PDB entry 2P4N | electron microscopy, 9.00 A resolution (very low resolution: no residue pairs are listed; an interface is given only as per-side residue counts) | chains K and B of the 3 polymer chains in the assembly

# Chain K
Molecule: Kinesin heavy chain
From: Homo sapiens
Notes: fragment: K349 Construct of Human Kinesin
Amino-acid sequence (325 residues; numbered 1 to 325; the number before each row is that of its first residue):
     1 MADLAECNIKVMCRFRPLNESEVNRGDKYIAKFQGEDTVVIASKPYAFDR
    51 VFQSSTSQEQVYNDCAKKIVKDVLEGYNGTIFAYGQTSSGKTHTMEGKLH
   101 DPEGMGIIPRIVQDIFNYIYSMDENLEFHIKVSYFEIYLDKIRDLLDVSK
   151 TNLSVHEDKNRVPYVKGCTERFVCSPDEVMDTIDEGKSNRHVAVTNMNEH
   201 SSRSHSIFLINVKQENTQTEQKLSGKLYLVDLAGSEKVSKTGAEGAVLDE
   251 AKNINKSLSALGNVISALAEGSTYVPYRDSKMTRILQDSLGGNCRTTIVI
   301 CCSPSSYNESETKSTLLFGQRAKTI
Unresolved in the structure: 1-2
From the paper describing this entry:
  - conformationally variable residues (side-chain flip): Asn255 (proposed by the authors, not directly observed)

# Chain B
Molecule: Tubulin beta chain
From: Bos taurus
Amino-acid sequence (445 residues; row label = number of the first residue in the row; note: 10 numbers in that range are skipped by the numbering (no residue carries them; nothing is unmodelled there)):
     1 MREIVHIQAGQCGNQIGAKFWEVISDEHGIDPTGSYHGDSDLQL
    47 ERINVYYNEAAGNKYVPRAILVDLEPGTMDSVRSGPFGQIFRPDNFVFGQ
    97 SGAGNNWAKGHYTEGAELVDSVLDVVRKESESCDCLQGFQLTHSLGGGTG
   147 SGMGTLLISKIREEYPDRIMNTFSVVPSPKVSDTVVEPYNATLSVHQLVE
   197 NTDETYCIDNEALYDICFRTLKLTTPTYGDLNHLVSATMSGVTTCLRFPG
   247 QLNADLRKLAVNMVPFPRLHFFMPGFAPLTSRGSQQYRALTVPELTQQMF
   297 DAKNMMAACDPRHGRYLTVAAVFRGRMSMKEVDEQMLNVQNKNSSYFVEW
   347 IPNNVKTAVCDIPP
   369 RGLKMSATFIGNSTAIQELFKRISEQFTAMFRRKAFLHWYTGEGMDEMEF
   419 TEAESNMNDLVSEYQQYQDATADEQGEFEEEGEEDEA
Unresolved in the structure: 1, 438-455

# Interface between chain K and chain B
At this resolution (9 A) residue pairs are not listed: 15 residues of chain K and 14 of chain B lie at the interface.

# In short
The interface between chain K and chain B involves 15 residues on one side and 14 on the other. The paper
reports conformational variability at Asn255(K).
Here chain K is Kinesin heavy chain (Homo sapiens) and chain B is Tubulin beta chain (Bos taurus). Entry 2P4N
(Human Monomeric Kinesin (1BG2) and Bovine Tubulin (1JFF) Docked into the 9-Angstrom Cryo-EM Map of
Nucleotide-Free ...) was determined by electron microscopy.
